Entry 4JV7 (X-ray diffraction, 2.20 A resolution); this record covers chain A.

[Chain A]
Name: E3 ubiquitin-protein ligase Mdm2
From: Homo sapiens
Notes: EC 6.3.2.-
Reference sequence: Q00987 (MDM2_HUMAN); residues 18-111 here = UniProt positions 18-111
Amino-acid sequence (96 residues; numbered 18 to 113; the number before each row is that of its first residue):
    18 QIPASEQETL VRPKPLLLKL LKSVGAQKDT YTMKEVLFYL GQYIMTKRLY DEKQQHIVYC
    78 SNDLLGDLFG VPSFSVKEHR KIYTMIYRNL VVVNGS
Unresolved in the structure: 18-25, 111-113
Construct notes: expression tag (112-113)
Ligand contacts: 1MN ((2S,5R,6S)-2-benzyl-5,6-bis(4-bromophenyl)-4-methylmorpholin-3-one): L54, F55, L57, G58, Q59, I61, M62, Y67, Q72, V75, F91, V93, I99
UniProt features mapped onto this chain:
  - mutagenesis: G58 (G58A: No effect on its ability to induce apoptosis)

[Overview]
Chain A binds compound 1MN. From UniProt: one mutagenesis site.
Chain A is E3 ubiquitin-protein ligase Mdm2 (Homo sapiens); the structure, Co-crystal structure of MDM2 with
inhibitor (2S,5R,6S)-2-benzyl-5,6-bis(4-bromophenyl)-4-methylmorpholin-3-one, was determined by X-ray
diffraction together with 4JV9, 4JVE, 4JVR and 4JWR from the same study.
